7YQH - chains A and C of the 8 polymer chains in the assembly; structure by electron microscopy, 5.60 A resolution (low resolution: residue-level contacts below are approximate; hydrogen-bond / salt-bridge calls are withheld).

# Chain A
Name: Structural maintenance of chromosomes protein 5
From: Saccharomyces cerevisiae S288C
UniProtKB: Q08204 (SMC5_YEAST); residues 1-1093 here = UniProt positions 1-1093
Amino-acid sequence (1093 residues; each row starts with the number of its first residue):
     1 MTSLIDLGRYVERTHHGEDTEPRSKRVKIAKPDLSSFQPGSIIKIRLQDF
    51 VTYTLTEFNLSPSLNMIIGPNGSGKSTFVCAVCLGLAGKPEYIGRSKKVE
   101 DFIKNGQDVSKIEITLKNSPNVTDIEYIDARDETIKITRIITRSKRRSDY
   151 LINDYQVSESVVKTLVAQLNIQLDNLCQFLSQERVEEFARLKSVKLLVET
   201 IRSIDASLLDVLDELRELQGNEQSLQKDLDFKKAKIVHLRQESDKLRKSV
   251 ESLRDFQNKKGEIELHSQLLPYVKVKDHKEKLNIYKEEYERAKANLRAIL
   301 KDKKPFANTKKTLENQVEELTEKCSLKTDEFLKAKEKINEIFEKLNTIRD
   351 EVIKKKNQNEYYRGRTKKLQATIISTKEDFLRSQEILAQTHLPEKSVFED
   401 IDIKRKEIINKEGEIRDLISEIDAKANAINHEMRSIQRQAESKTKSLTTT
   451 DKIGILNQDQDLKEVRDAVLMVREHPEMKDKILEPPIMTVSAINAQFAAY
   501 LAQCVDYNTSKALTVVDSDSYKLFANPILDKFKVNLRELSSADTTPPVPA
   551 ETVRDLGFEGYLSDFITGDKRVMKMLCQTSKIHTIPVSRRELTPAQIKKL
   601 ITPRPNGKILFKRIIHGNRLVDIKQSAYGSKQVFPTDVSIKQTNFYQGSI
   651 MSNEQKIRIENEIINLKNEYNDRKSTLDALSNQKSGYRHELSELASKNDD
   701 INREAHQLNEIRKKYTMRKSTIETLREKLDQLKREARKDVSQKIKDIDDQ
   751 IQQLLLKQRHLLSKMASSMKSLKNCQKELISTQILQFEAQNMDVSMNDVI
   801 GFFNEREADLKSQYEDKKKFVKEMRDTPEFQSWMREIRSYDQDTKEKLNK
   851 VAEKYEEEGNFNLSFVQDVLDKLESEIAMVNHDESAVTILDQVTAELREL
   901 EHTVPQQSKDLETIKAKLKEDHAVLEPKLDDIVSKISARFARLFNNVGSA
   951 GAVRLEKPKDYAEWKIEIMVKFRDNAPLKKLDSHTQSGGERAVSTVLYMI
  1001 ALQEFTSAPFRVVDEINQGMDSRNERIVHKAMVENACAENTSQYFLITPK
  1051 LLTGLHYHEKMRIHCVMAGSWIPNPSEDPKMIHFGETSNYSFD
Not modelled in the structure: 1-24

# Chain C
Name: E3 SUMO-protein ligase MMS21
From: Saccharomyces cerevisiae S288C
Notes: EC 2.3.2.-
UniProtKB: P38632 (NSE2_YEAST); numbering as in UniProt (aligned over 1-267)
Amino-acid sequence (267 residues; each row starts with the number of its first residue):
     1 MALNDNPIPKSVPLHPKSGKYFHNLHARDLSNIYQQCYKQIDETINQLVD
    51 STSPSTIGIEEQVADITSTYKLLSTYESESNSFDEHIKDLKKNFKQSSDA
   101 CPQIDLSTWDKYRTGELTAPKLSELYLNMPTPEPATMVNNTDTLKILKVL
   151 PYIWNDPTCVIPDLQNPADEDDLQIEGGKIELTCPITCKPYEAPLISRKC
   201 NHVFDRDGIQNYLQGYTTRDCPQAACSQVVSMRDFVRDPIMELRCKIAKM
   251 KESQEQDKRSSQAIDVL
Not modelled in the structure: 1-3
Swiss-Prot annotation at these positions:
  - zinc finger: Asp169 to Gln256 (SP-RING-type)
  - binding site (Zn(2+)): Cys200, His202, Cys221, Cys226

# Interface between chain A and chain C
Pairs across the interface - 75 pairs, chain A then chain C:
  Phe306(A) - Trp109(C)
  Thr309(A) - Asn6(C)
  Thr309(A) - Pro7(C)
  Thr309(A) - Ile8(C)
  Phe331(A) - Arg28(C)
  Lys335(A) - Arg28(C)
  Lys335(A) - Leu30(C)
  Phe342(A) - Gln36(C)
  Phe342(A) - Gln40(C)
  Leu345(A) - Gln40(C)
  Asn346(A) - Gln40(C)
  Arg349(A) - Gln40(C)
  Arg349(A) - Glu43(C)
  Val352(A) - Gln47(C)
  Lys356(A) - Asp50(C)
  Lys356(A) - Ser51(C)
  Arg363(A) - Asp257(C)
  Gln370(A) - Ser261(C)
  Gln370(A) - Ile264(C)
  Ile373(A) - Ile264(C)
  Lys377(A) - Ile264(C)
  Lys377(A) - Leu267(C)
  Arg737(A) - Asp265(C)
  Asp748(A) - Ser53(C)
  Ile751(A) - Ser51(C)
  Leu755(A) - Leu48(C)
  Leu755(A) - Ser51(C)
  Leu755(A) - Thr52(C)
  Leu755(A) - Gln62(C)
  Gln758(A) - Thr44(C)
  Gln758(A) - Gln47(C)
  Arg759(A) - Gln62(C)
  Leu762(A) - Thr44(C)
  Met765(A) - Cys37(C)
  Ala766(A) - Tyr76(C)
  Met769(A) - Tyr76(C)
  Lys770(A) - Tyr76(C)
  Leu772(A) - Leu30(C)
  Leu772(A) - Ile33(C)
  Lys773(A) - Leu30(C)
  Lys773(A) - Tyr34(C)
  Lys773(A) - Tyr76(C)
  Lys773(A) - Glu79(C)
  Gln776(A) - Arg28(C)
  Gln776(A) - Leu30(C)
  Lys777(A) - Phe83(C)
  Lys777(A) - Tyr126(C)
  Ser781(A) - Tyr126(C)
  Ile784(A) - Leu25(C)
  Ile784(A) - Leu122(C)
  Ile784(A) - Tyr126(C)
  Phe787(A) - Ser18(C)
  Phe787(A) - Tyr21(C)
  Phe787(A) - Phe22(C)
  Phe787(A) - Leu25(C)
  Phe787(A) - Leu122(C)
  Glu788(A) - Lys121(C)
  Glu788(A) - Leu122(C)
  Glu788(A) - Ser123(C)
  Gln790(A) - Tyr21(C)
  Asn791(A) - Ser18(C)
  Met792(A) - Val12(C)
  Val794(A) - His15(C)
  Val794(A) - Lys17(C)
  Val794(A) - Ser18(C)
  Ser795(A) - Val12(C)
  Ser795(A) - His15(C)
  Asp798(A) - His15(C)
  Asp798(A) - Lys17(C)
  Val799(A) - Ile104(C)
  Val799(A) - Trp109(C)
  Phe802(A) - Asp105(C)
  Phe802(A) - Leu106(C)
  Phe803(A) - Leu106(C)
  Phe803(A) - Trp109(C)
Also at the interface, not in a pair above, chain A (50 interface residues in all): Pro305, Thr312, Thr366, Lys733, Ser763, Cys775, Ile780, Gln783
Also at the interface, not in a pair above, chain C (53 interface residues in all): Pro9, Ser11, Leu14, His26, Asp65, Ile66, Thr69, Ser80, Ile87, Asp110, Met250

# In short
The interface between chain A and chain C involves 50 residues on one side and 53 on the other. UniProt lists
4 Zn2+-binding residues on chain C.
Here chain A is Structural maintenance of chromosomes protein 5 and chain C is E3 SUMO-protein ligase MMS21,
both from Saccharomyces cerevisiae S288C. Entry 7YQH (Cryo-EM structure of 8-subunit Smc5/6) was determined by
electron microscopy together with 7YLM, 7YMD, 8HQS, 8I13, 8I21, 8I4U and 6 further entries from the same
study.
